PDB entry 6YWY | electron microscopy, 3.05 A resolution | chains A and E of the 85 polymer chains in the assembly

== Chain A ==
Molecule: 23S rRNA
Source organism: Neurospora crassa
Sequence (3464 nucleotides; each row starts with the number of its first residue; note: 28 numbers in that range are skipped by the numbering (no residue carries them; nothing is unmodelled there); a row labelled like 1655A-1655Z holds insertion residues (1655A, then the next letters in order)):
     1 AAAUGUAAUG GAUAUAAAGC UUAUGUUUAU AUAUAUAGAC AUAUAUAAGU AUAUAAAGAG
    61 ACUACUACCA AUAGCUACAC UAUGUAUUAA GGAGAGUAUA ACUUAAUUUA UGUUUAUGAU
   121 UUUAUCAUAC CCCUAAAAAU GACACCGAGG AGCAAGGGUC GGGUUAGCAU CCUGGUUCGU
   181 ACACCUUGGU GACCUAGGCU AGUACCAGGU CCCCCUCUAA GGGACUUGUC CCCCUCUAAG
   241 GGACUUGCGU CGGUCCUAUC CUAGGCCGAA UAGGUGAAUA AAUACUUACG GACGGCCUUG
   301 GUCUGUCCUA GAGGUUAUCA ACAUAUGAAC UCUUAGAGAA AUUACUUAAU AAACGAAGUG
   361 AAUUGAAAUA UCUUAUUAAC UUCAGGAAAA GAAAUCAAAC GAGAUUCUAU GAUUAGUGUG
   421 AACGAAAAUA GAGCAGCCUA UUAAAAUAAG UAAAAUGGCU UUAAAGCUGU UUGAAUAUUG
   481 UGGGGAACCU UCCUCAAAGG CUAAAUAUAA UACAUGAGUU ACAGAGAAAA GUACCGUGAG
   541 GGAAAGCUUU GAAAUAGUAG UUUUAUAAGC AGCUCAAGCA AUAAGAAAGC GAGAGCGUAC
   601 CUUUUGCAUA AUGGGUCACC AAGUUAAUUU UAGAUGCGAG CGAAUUUAUU UAUGUUUUUA
   661 CUGAUUAAAC AAUAUAAUGA AUCAUAAUUA UUUUUGUAAC GAGUAUUAGU AUUAAAUCUU
   721 AAUUUAAUAU UAGUAUAAGU UUUCAGUAUG GCGGCUACAU AGCAUAAUCU AUGCAGCCAG
   781 CCAAUAAUUG GAUUUCCAAU CCAAUUUCGG UAAUAAAUAG AUGUGCAUAG UUAAACCGAU
   841 CAUUAAAAUA AUGAAUAGUG UCUAAAGUUA GACCCGAAGC CUGGUGAUCU UACUAUAGUC
   901 AGGACUAUAA AGGUCCGAAC GGGUUAUCGU UGCAAAGAUA UCCGAAGAAC UAUGGUAAGC
   961 GAGUGAAAGA CAACACUGAC UAGGAUAGCU GGUUUUCUGC GAAACCUAUA AUAGUAGGCA
  1021 AUUUAAGUAA CAUCUUAGUA GGUACAGAAC UUAAUCUCAG ACAAGAUGUA GAUUUUCAUA
  1081 CCUAUGUUUA GGUAUGAAAU GCAUUUUUUU UUGUAUACAU CGGGGGAUCG UGAAGAUUUU
  1141 AUCGGUGAGU AUGUAGACUC GGAAUGACAA AGAUGAAUCU UGAAUAAUCA GACAUAGAAU
  1201 GAUAAGGUUG UAUGUCAAAA GGGAAACAGC CCAGAACAAG AGUUAAGGUU CCAAAAUUAU
  1261 UAUUAAGUGA AAUAAAGAAA GUUUUUAUAU AAGUCGACAA GAAGAUGGGC UUGGAAGCAG
  1321 CCAUAAUUUA AAGAUCUCGU AACAGAGCAC UUGUUAAAUC UUAAAAGCAU CGAAAAUUUA
  1381 ACGGAUCUAA AUAAUAUACC GAAACCUUGU CCAUAUGUAA CAUUAGUAAU AAUAUGCUAU
  1441 UAAUGUUAUU UGAUGGGGUA GCAGAACGUU GAGUGAAUCU UAGAUUUUUU UUUUAUAACU
  1501 AAAUAUAGAU GAUAACUCAA GUGAGAAUGG UGACAUGAGU AACAAAAAAG AGUUUAAGGU
  1561 ACCUAAAAGG UAUCUUAGAG UCUCGCCUAA AGCUUAUGGC UACGUCAAGU AACGGCCUCU
  1621 AAGUUUAUAA UCUGAAGAUU AUGACGAUGA GAAAA
1655A-1655Z UAACGCGCAGAAGUGCGCUGCUUUGA
1656A-1656B UA
  1676 CUU
  1687 AUGGUACCAA CAUUUAAAAG UGAAAAUUGU GCAGGAAGGA UCAGUAUCCU UUCAUUCUUA
  1747 UGUGGGGGAG UGGACAAAAC UGAACAGAGU GUAUCUGAAC ACAGAUGAGU CCACACCCCC
  1807 CCCCAUGUAA UGAAUGAAUG ACAAACCGUA CCUAGAAUCU GAAACAAGUA AGCUAGUAGA
  1867 GAAUACGAAG GCGUGAAUGA GAUAACAAUC AUAAAGGAAC UCGGCAAACU AACUACCGUA
  1927 ACUUAGGGAU AAGGAGAGCU CAUUAGUCUC GAUUAAUACG AGUAAAAAGG AAGAAGCAUG
  1987 GAAUAUUGUU GUACGACUGU UUAAUUAAAA CAAAGCACUU UGCAAAAAGA CGAUAAGUCU
  2047 AAGUAUUGAG UGUGAUUUCU GCCCGAUGCC GGCUGGUUAA CGAAUUUUCU AAAUUGAAAA
  2107 AAAAUUUGGU UUCAGAGGAA CCCCCGGUUA AUGGCGGCCU UAGCGUGAGG GUCCUAAGGU
  2167 AGCGAAAUGC CUUGGCCGUU AAAUGCGGUC UUGCAUGAAU GAUGUAACGA UACAACAGCU
  2227 GUCUCUAUGA UUGACUCAGU GAAAUUGGAA UAACUGUGCA GAUACAGUUU ACCUCUAGUU
  2287 AGACGAGAAG ACCCUAUGCA GCUUUACUGU UACUAAUUAU UGAAUACGAU UCUGAAAAUU
  2347 UCCAGUGUAA AAGGUAAUCG AUAAGAUAUA AUUGAAACAC CUUUAUUUUU CUAUCGUAUU
  2407 AUUAAACCUU AAAUUAAGGA ACAAUUGUUA GAAGACAGUU UAUGCGGGGC ACAGGCCCCA
  2467 UAAAGAGUAA AUGGGUGUGU CUAAAAUUUA UAAAUUUAUG UUUGCAAUUU UUUAUAGUGA
  2527 UUAUAUAUCA AAUCAUCUUU AUGCUAUUCA UAGAGUGUAU UUAUUAUAUU CCUUGGGUAC
  2587 AGUAUAAAAA UUAUAUAUGU AUUAAUUUAC AUAUAUUUUU UCUAAGAAAU UAGGUAAGAU
  2647 UUUGUUUAUA GAGAAAUUAG AUGUAAAAAA AAAAUCUUAU GAGGGCGGUA UUUAAUAAUC
  2707 CGCUUCUAAU AUUUUUUUGU AGUUAUUAUU AUAAAUUUAA UAAUAAUCAU GUUUAUUACU
  2767 UAAAAAGCUU AAUGGCUUAA UCUUGCCUUA CUGUUUGAUU AACAACAAAU CUUACAGUCG
  2827 CGUAAGCGGG GCAUAGGAUC ACAAGAUACA AAAAGGAAAG AUCUUGGAUU UUUGGAAAAG
  2887 CUACGCUAGG GAUAACAGGC UAAUUUGCGC AAGAGUGUAC AAAAUGAGUG CGCGGUUUGG
  2947 CACCUCGAUG UCGGCUUGAC UAAUCCUCAU GGAUGCAGAA ACUAUGUAGG GUACGACUGU
  3007 UCGUCGAUUA AAAAGUUACA UGAGCUGGGU UAAAUACGUC GUGAGACAGU AUGGUUUCUA
  3067 UCUUCUAGAG GGAAUUAGAA UAUAAUAAGG AUUAACCUUU GUACGAAAGG AACAUGGGGU
  3127 ACUAUUGUUA UACCUAGUUG UAUAACAGUU UUAUUAACCU CUGGUUUACC UGUUGUUUAU
  3187 GUGCCUUAUA UUAAUUUCAU GUGUGAUGCU CCGCAAGGAU AUUACAGGGA UGUUACCGUC
  3247 ACUUGAGUAA AUACAAUAGC AUAAGCAUGG CAGGAAAGCU AAGUUAGUCA AAAAUAAGUG
  3307 CUGAAAGCAU AUAGGCACGA AAUUUACCUU AAGAUAUUUC UUAAAUAUAC GUAAGAAAAU
  3367 AUUACGUUAA UAGGCUUAGU UUGUAAUAAU CUAGAGAUUU UAAGGAACUA AGUACUAAUU
  3427 UUAUAAAAAA CUGAAUGAUU AAUAUAUCUU ACAUUUUC
Unresolved in the structure: 1-4, 35-40, 121-309, 646-817, 1084-1089, 1433-1437, 1655A-1655Z, 1656A-1656B, 1687, 1728-1828, 1959-1963, 2493-2504, 2525-2528, 2561-2576, 2695-2703, 2738-2743, 3135-3148, 3194-3231, 3460-3464
Metal / ion sites: Mg2+ site 1 near A105 (its only coordinating residue here); Mg2+ site 2 near A312 (its only coordinating residue here); Mg2+ site 3 near A328 (its only coordinating residue here); Mg2+ site 4 near A335 (its only coordinating residue here); Mg2+ site 5: A335, G336; Mg2+ site 6 near A367 (its only coordinating residue here); Mg2+ site 7 near G411 (its only coordinating residue here); K+ site 1: A415, G416; Mg2+ site 8: A448, A497; Mg2+ site 9: A453, G466; Mg2+ site 10 near A453 (its only coordinating residue here); K+ site 2 near A465 (its only coordinating residue here); 105 more Mg2+ sites not listed; 31 more K+ sites not listed
Small-molecule neighbours:
  - NAD (nicotinamide-adenine-dinucleotide): A2755, G2757, U2759, U2760
  - spermine (SPM): U1249, U1250, C1251, A1270, A1271, C1382, G1383, G1384, U1392
Reported in the primary citation:
  - binding site for P-site-tRNA: G2453, G2454

== Chain E ==
Protein: Related to ribosomal protein L5, mitochondrial
Source organism: Neurospora crassa
UniProtKB: Q96U12 (Q96U12_NEUCS); residues 1-352 here = UniProt positions 1-352
Amino-acid sequence (352 residues; row label = number of the first residue in the row):
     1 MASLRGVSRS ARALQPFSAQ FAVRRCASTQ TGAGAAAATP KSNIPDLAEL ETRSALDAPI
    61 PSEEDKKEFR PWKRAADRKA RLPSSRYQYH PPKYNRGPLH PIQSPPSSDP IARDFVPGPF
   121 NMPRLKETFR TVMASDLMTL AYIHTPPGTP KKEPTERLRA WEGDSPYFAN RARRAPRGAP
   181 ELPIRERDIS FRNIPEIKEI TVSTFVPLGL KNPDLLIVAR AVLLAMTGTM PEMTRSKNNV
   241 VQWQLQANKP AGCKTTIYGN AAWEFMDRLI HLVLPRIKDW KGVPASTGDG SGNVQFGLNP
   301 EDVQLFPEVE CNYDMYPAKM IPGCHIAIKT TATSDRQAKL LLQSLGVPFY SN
Unresolved in the structure: 1-43
Small-molecule neighbours: NAD (nicotinamide-adenine-dinucleotide): Pro119, Asn121, Met122, Lys126, Arg130, Asn260

== Interface between chain A and chain E ==
Contacting residue pairs (171; chain A residue first):
  A1046(A) - Tyr167(E)  hydrogen bond to the base
  G1047(A) - Tyr167(E)  hydrogen bond to the sugar
  A1049(A) - Trp161(E)  phosphate contact
  A1049(A) - Arg171(E)  hydrogen bond to the sugar
  G1113(A) - Arg336(E)  salt bridge to the phosphate
  A1117(A) - Arg177(E)  salt bridge to the phosphate
  A1117(A) - Gly178(E)  hydrogen bond to the sugar
  G1147(A) - Gly178(E)  phosphate contact
  A1148(A) - Arg177(E)  hydrogen bond to the sugar
  A1148(A) - Gly178(E)  hydrogen bond to the phosphate
  G1149(A) - Arg159(E)  salt bridge to the phosphate
  G1149(A) - Arg174(E)  salt bridge to the phosphate
  G1149(A) - Arg177(E)  salt bridge to the phosphate
  U1150(A) - Ala160(E)  base contact
  U1150(A) - Trp161(E)  base contact
  U1150(A) - Glu162(E)  hydrogen bond to the base
  U1150(A) - Phe168(E)  base contact
  U1150(A) - Arg174(E)  salt bridge to the phosphate
  C1160(A) - Tyr167(E)  hydrogen bond to the sugar
  C1160(A) - Asn170(E)  hydrogen bond to the sugar
  C1160(A) - Arg171(E)  hydrogen bond to the base
  G1161(A) - Pro166(E)  sugar contact
  G1161(A) - Tyr167(E)  hydrogen bond to the base
  G1161(A) - Asn170(E)  hydrogen bond to the phosphate
  U2505(A) - Arg81(E)  hydrogen bond to the sugar
  U2505(A) - Pro83(E)  base contact
  U2507(A) - Ser84(E)  hydrogen bond to the phosphate
  U2507(A) - Gln88(E)  hydrogen bond to the base
  U2507(A) - His90(E)  hydrogen bond to the base
  U2508(A) - Gln88(E)  hydrogen bond to the phosphate
  U2509(A) - Arg78(E)  sugar contact
  U2509(A) - Leu82(E)  base contact
  G2510(A) - Phe69(E)  base contact
  G2510(A) - Arg74(E)  salt bridge to the phosphate
  G2510(A) - Arg78(E)  salt bridge to the phosphate
  A2513(A) - Tyr87(E)  stacking on the base
  U2514(A) - Tyr87(E)  phosphate contact
  U2514(A) - Gln88(E)  base contact
  U2514(A) - Tyr89(E)  base contact
  C2535(A) - Arg86(E)  salt bridge to the phosphate
  A2536(A) - Arg86(E)  salt bridge to the phosphate
  A2538(A) - Gln88(E)  hydrogen bond to the base
  A2538(A) - Ile102(E)  base contact
  U2539(A) - Gln88(E)  hydrogen bond to the base
  U2539(A) - Tyr89(E)  base contact
  U2539(A) - His90(E)  hydrogen bond to the sugar
  U2539(A) - Pro91(E)  sugar contact
  U2539(A) - Pro92(E)  sugar contact
  U2539(A) - Ile102(E)  sugar contact
  C2540(A) - His90(E)  sugar contact
  C2540(A) - Pro91(E)  sugar contact
  C2540(A) - Lys93(E)  hydrogen bond to the phosphate
  A2541(A) - Lys93(E)  salt bridge to the phosphate
  U2546(A) - Ala75(E)  base contact
  U2546(A) - Ala76(E)  base contact
  U2546(A) - Lys79(E)  sugar contact
  A2587(A) - Arg70(E)  salt bridge to the phosphate
  A2587(A) - Trp72(E)  base contact
  G2588(A) - Lys66(E)  hydrogen bond to the sugar
  G2588(A) - Phe69(E)  base contact
  G2588(A) - Arg70(E)  salt bridge to the phosphate
  G2588(A) - Pro71(E)  base contact
  G2588(A) - Trp72(E)  hydrogen bond to the phosphate
  U2589(A) - Lys66(E)  salt bridge to the phosphate
  A2590(A) - Trp72(E)  base contact
  A2630(A) - Ile217(E)  base contact
  A2630(A) - Arg220(E)  hydrogen bond to the base
  A2633(A) - Arg220(E)  salt bridge to the phosphate
  A2633(A) - Met233(E)  sugar contact
  A2633(A) - Pro250(E)  sugar contact
  A2634(A) - Arg235(E)  salt bridge to the phosphate
  A2635(A) - Arg235(E)  salt bridge to the phosphate
  A2643(A) - Arg96(E)  sugar contact
  A2643(A) - Gly97(E)  sugar contact
  A2643(A) - Pro98(E)  phosphate contact
  G2644(A) - Pro98(E)  phosphate contact
  G2650(A) - Glu181(E)  hydrogen bond to the base
  U2651(A) - Pro180(E)  base contact
  U2651(A) - Glu181(E)  base contact
  U2653(A) - Gly288(E)  hydrogen bond to the sugar
  U2653(A) - Asp289(E)  base contact
  U2653(A) - Gly290(E)  sugar contact
  A2654(A) - Ser286(E)  sugar contact
  A2654(A) - Thr287(E)  phosphate contact
  A2654(A) - Gly288(E)  hydrogen bond to the sugar
  A2654(A) - Gln295(E)  hydrogen bond to the sugar
  U2655(A) - Ser286(E)  hydrogen bond to the phosphate
  U2655(A) - Thr287(E)  sugar contact
  U2655(A) - Gln295(E)  sugar contact
  U2655(A) - Phe296(E)  phosphate contact
  U2655(A) - Gly297(E)  phosphate contact
  U2655(A) - His325(E)  hydrogen bond to the sugar
  A2656(A) - Thr204(E)  base contact
  A2656(A) - Phe205(E)  hydrogen bond to the base
  A2656(A) - Gly297(E)  sugar contact
  A2656(A) - Leu298(E)  base contact
  A2656(A) - Asn299(E)  hydrogen bond to the sugar
  A2656(A) - Pro300(E)  base contact
  A2656(A) - Gly323(E)  base contact
  A2656(A) - Cys324(E)  base contact
  A2656(A) - His325(E)  hydrogen bond to the base
  G2657(A) - Phe205(E)  hydrogen bond to the base
  G2657(A) - Pro207(E)  base contact
  G2657(A) - His325(E)  hydrogen bond to the base
  A2658(A) - Pro207(E)  base contact
  G2659(A) - Trp243(E)  hydrogen bond to the base
  A2660(A) - Gln242(E)  base contact
  A2661(A) - Val240(E)  base contact
  A2661(A) - Gln242(E)  base contact
  A2661(A) - Trp243(E)  base contact
  A2662(A) - Phe205(E)  sugar contact
  A2662(A) - Pro207(E)  base contact
  A2662(A) - Trp243(E)  stacking on the base
  A2662(A) - Leu245(E)  sugar contact
  U2663(A) - Phe205(E)  sugar contact
  U2663(A) - Ser236(E)  phosphate contact
  U2663(A) - Lys237(E)  hydrogen bond to the phosphate
  U2663(A) - Asn238(E)  hydrogen bond to the phosphate
  U2663(A) - His325(E)  base contact
  U2664(A) - Thr201(E)  sugar contact
  U2664(A) - Ser203(E)  hydrogen bond to the sugar
  U2664(A) - Thr234(E)  phosphate contact
  U2664(A) - Arg235(E)  phosphate contact
  U2664(A) - Lys237(E)  salt bridge to the phosphate
  U2664(A) - Lys254(E)  phosphate contact
  A2665(A) - Thr201(E)  sugar contact
  A2665(A) - Lys254(E)  salt bridge to the phosphate
  A2665(A) - Gln295(E)  hydrogen bond to the base
  A2665(A) - Lys329(E)  hydrogen bond to the phosphate
  G2666(A) - Asp289(E)  hydrogen bond to the sugar
  G2666(A) - Ser291(E)  hydrogen bond to the sugar
  G2666(A) - Asn293(E)  sugar contact
  G2666(A) - Lys329(E)  salt bridge to the phosphate
  A2667(A) - Glu181(E)  base contact
  A2667(A) - Leu182(E)  hydrogen bond to the sugar
  A2667(A) - Pro183(E)  sugar contact
  A2667(A) - Ile184(E)  phosphate contact
  A2667(A) - Ser291(E)  sugar contact
  U2668(A) - Arg157(E)  hydrogen bond to the phosphate
  U2668(A) - Leu182(E)  sugar contact
  U2668(A) - Ile184(E)  phosphate contact
  G2669(A) - Ile184(E)  phosphate contact
  G2669(A) - Arg185(E)  hydrogen bond to the phosphate
  U2670(A) - Arg187(E)  salt bridge to the phosphate
  U2750(A) - Pro147(E)  phosphate contact
  A2751(A) - Pro147(E)  phosphate contact
  A2752(A) - Phe191(E)  sugar contact
  A2752(A) - Arg192(E)  sugar contact
  U2753(A) - Arg192(E)  sugar contact
  U2758(A) - Ser107(E)  base contact
  U2758(A) - Ser108(E)  hydrogen bond to the phosphate
  U2758(A) - Phe115(E)  base contact
  U2758(A) - Val116(E)  hydrogen bond to the base
  U2760(A) - Lys198(E)  phosphate contact
  U2760(A) - Tyr258(E)  stacking on the base
  U2760(A) - Gly259(E)  phosphate contact
  A2761(A) - Lys198(E)  salt bridge to the phosphate
  U2767(A) - Leu158(E)  phosphate contact
  U2767(A) - Arg173(E)  salt bridge to the phosphate
  A2768(A) - Leu158(E)  sugar contact
  A2768(A) - Ala172(E)  sugar contact
  A2768(A) - Arg173(E)  hydrogen bond to the sugar
  A2768(A) - Ala175(E)  base contact
  A2768(A) - Pro176(E)  base contact
  A2768(A) - Pro180(E)  base contact
  U2790(A) - Tyr94(E)  sugar contact
  G2791(A) - Tyr94(E)  sugar contact
  G2791(A) - Arg96(E)  hydrogen bond to the sugar
  U2829(A) - Leu99(E)  base contact
  U2829(A) - His100(E)  phosphate contact
  U2829(A) - Pro101(E)  sugar contact
Interface residues without a listed pair, chain A (72 interface residues in all): A1048, A1115, U1116, A2547, U2636
Interface residues without a listed pair, chain E (113 interface residues in all): Ala80, Ser85, Asn95, Arg113, Asp114, Lys152, Pro154, Glu199, Asn248, Pro284, Ala327

== Summary ==
72 residues of chain A and 113 residues of chain E are in contact; the contacts include 50 hydrogen bonds, 23
salt bridges and 3 aromatic stacking contacts. Polar contacts include A1046(A)-Tyr167(E), U1150(A)-Glu162(E)
and C1160(A)-Arg171(E). NAD is bound between chain A and chain E. The paper reports a binding site for
P-site-tRNA at G2453(A) and G2454(A).
Chain A is 23S rRNA and chain E is Related to ribosomal protein L5, mitochondrial, both from Neurospora
crassa; the structure, The structure of the mitoribosome from Neurospora crassa with bound tRNA at the P-site,
was determined by electron microscopy (same publication as 6YW5, 6YWE, 6YWS, 6YWV and 6YWX).
